4ROM - chains A and C of the 4 polymer chains in the assembly; structure by X-ray diffraction, 1.90 A resolution.

== Chain A (and C) ==
Name: Hemoglobin subunit alpha
From: Homo sapiens
Notes: chain C of this document is another copy of the same molecule, construct and numbering; everything in this record applies to it too
Reference sequence: P69905 (HBA_HUMAN); residues 1-141 here correspond to UniProt positions 2-142 (UniProt number = residue number + 1)
Sequence (141 residues; each row starts with the number of its first residue):
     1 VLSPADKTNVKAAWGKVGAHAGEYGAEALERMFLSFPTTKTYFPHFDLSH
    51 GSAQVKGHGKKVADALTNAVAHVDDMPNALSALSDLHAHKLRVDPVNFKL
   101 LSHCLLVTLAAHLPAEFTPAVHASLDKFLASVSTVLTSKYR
Swiss-Prot annotation at these positions:
  - binding site (O2): His-58
  - binding site (heme b): His-87
  - site: Thr-8, Asn-9 (Microbial infection: Cleavage), Lys-11 (Not glycated), Ala-13, Trp-14 (Microbial infection: Cleavage), Tyr-24, Gly-25 (Microbial infection: Cleavage), Leu-29, Glu-30 (Microbial infection: Cleavage), His-45, Phe-46 (Microbial infection: Cleavage), Asp-47, Leu-48 (Microbial infection: Cleavage), Ser-52, Ala-53 (Microbial infection: Cleavage), Val-55, Lys-56 (Microbial infection: Cleavage), Lys-56 (Not glycated), Gly-59, Lys-60 (Microbial infection: Cleavage), Lys-60 (Not glycated), Lys-90 (Not glycated), Leu-91, Arg-92 (Microbial infection: Cleavage), Lys-99 (Not glycated), Leu-106, Val-107 (Microbial infection: Cleavage), Thr-108, Leu-109 (Microbial infection: Cleavage), Val-121, His-122 (Microbial infection: Cleavage), Ser-133, Thr-134 (Microbial infection: Cleavage)
  - modified residue: Ser-3 (Phosphoserine), Lys-7 (N6-succinyllysine), Thr-8 (Phosphothreonine), Lys-11 (N6-succinyllysine), Lys-16 (N6-acetyllysine), Tyr-24 (Phosphotyrosine), Ser-35 (Phosphoserine), Lys-40 (N6-succinyllysine), Ser-49 (Phosphoserine), Ser-102 (Phosphoserine), Thr-108 (Phosphothreonine), Ser-124 (Phosphoserine), Ser-131 (Phosphoserine), Thr-134 (Phosphothreonine), Thr-137 (Phosphothreonine), Ser-138 (Phosphoserine)
  - glycosylation (N-linked (Glc) (glycation) lysine): Lys-7, Lys-16, Lys-40, Lys-61
Covalently attached groups: compound 3U8 linked to Val-1
Ion coordination: heme Fe near His-87 (its only coordinating residue here)
Residues lining bound ligands:
  - 3U8 (4-{2-chloro-4-[3-(1H-imidazol-2-yl)propanoyl]phenoxy}butanoic acid), molecule 1: Leu-2, Lys-99, Lys-127, Ala-130, Ser-131, Thr-134
  - 3U8, molecule 2: Pro-95, Lys-99, Thr-137, Ser-138, Tyr-140, Arg-141
  - heme (HEM): Met-32, Thr-39, Tyr-42, Phe-43, His-45, Phe-46, His-58, Lys-61, Val-62, Ala-65, Leu-66, Leu-83, Leu-86, His-87, Leu-91, Val-93, Asn-97, Phe-98, Leu-101, Leu-105, Val-132, Leu-136
From the paper describing this entry:
  - binding site for 3U8: Val-1, Pro-95, Lys-99, Lys-127, Ala-130, Ser-131, Thr-134, Thr-137, Ser-138, Tyr-140, Arg-141

== Chain A / chain C interface ==
Contacting residue pairs - 5 pairs, chain A then chain C:
  Asp-126(A) / Arg-141(C)  salt bridge
  Lys-127(A) / Arg-141(C)  hydrogen bond (side chain-backbone)
  Ser-138(A) / Val-1(C)
  Arg-141(A) / Asp-126(C)  salt bridge
  Arg-141(A) / Lys-127(C)  hydrogen bond (backbone-side chain)
Other interface residues (no listed pair), chain A (7 interface residues in all): Val-1, Ala-123, Ala-130
Other interface residues (no listed pair), chain C (7 interface residues in all): Ala-123, Ala-130, Ser-138

== Summary ==
Chain A and chain C each contribute 7 residues to their interface, with 2 hydrogen bonds and 2 salt bridges.
Among the polar pairs are Asp-126(A)/Arg-141(C) and Lys-127(A)/Arg-141(C). Ligands of chain A: heme and
compound 3U8. From the paper: a binding site for 3U8 at Val-1(A), Pro-95(A) and Lys-99(A) among others.
Chain A and chain C are both Hemoglobin subunit alpha (Homo sapiens); the structure, Deoxyhemoglobin in
complex with imidazolylacryloyl derivatives, was determined by X-ray diffraction (same publication as 4ROL).
